Entry 1OGM (X-ray diffraction, 1.80 A resolution); this record covers chain X.

Chain X:
Protein: Dextranase
Source organism: Penicillium minioluteum
Notes: EC 3.2.1.11
Reference sequence: P48845 (DEXT_PENMI); residues 1-574 here correspond to UniProt positions 35-608 (UniProt number = residue number + 34)
Chain sequence (574 residues; each row starts with the number of its first residue):
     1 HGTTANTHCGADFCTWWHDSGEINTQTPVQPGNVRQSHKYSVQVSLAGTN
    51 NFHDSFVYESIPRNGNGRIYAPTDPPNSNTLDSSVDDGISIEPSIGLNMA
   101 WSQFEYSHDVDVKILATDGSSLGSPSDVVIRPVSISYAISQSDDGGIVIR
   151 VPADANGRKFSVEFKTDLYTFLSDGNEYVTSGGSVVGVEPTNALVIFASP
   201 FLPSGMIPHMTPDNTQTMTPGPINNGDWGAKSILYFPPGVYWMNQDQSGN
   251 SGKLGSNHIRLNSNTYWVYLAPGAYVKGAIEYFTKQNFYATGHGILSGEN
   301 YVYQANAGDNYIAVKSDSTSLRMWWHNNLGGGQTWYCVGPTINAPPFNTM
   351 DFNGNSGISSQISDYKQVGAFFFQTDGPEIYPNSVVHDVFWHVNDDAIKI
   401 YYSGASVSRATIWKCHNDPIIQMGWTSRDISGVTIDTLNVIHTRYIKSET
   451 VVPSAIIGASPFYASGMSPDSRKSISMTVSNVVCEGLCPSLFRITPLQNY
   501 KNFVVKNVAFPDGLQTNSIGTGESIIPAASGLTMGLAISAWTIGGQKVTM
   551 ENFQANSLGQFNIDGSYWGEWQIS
Not modelled in the structure: 1-2
Differences from the reference sequence: engineered mutation His1 (Met35 in P48845), Ala5 (Asn39 in P48845), Ala537 (Asn571 in P48845), Ala540 (Asn574 in P48845), Ile543 (Val577 in P48845)
Disulfides: Cys9-Cys14, Cys484-Cys488

Overview:
Chain X is Dextranase (Penicillium minioluteum); the structure, Dex49A from Penicillium minioluteum, was
determined by X-ray diffraction (same publication as 1OGO).
